Entry 6W09 (electron microscopy, 5.30 A resolution (low resolution: residue-level contacts below are approximate; hydrogen-bond / salt-bridge calls are withheld)); this record covers chains E and Q of the 20 polymer chains in the assembly.

# Chain E
Molecule: E2 glycoprotein
From: Chikungunya virus
UniProtKB: Q88628 (Q88628_CHIKV); residues 1-338 here correspond to UniProt positions 330-667 (UniProt number = residue number + 329)
Amino-acid sequence (338 residues; row label = number of the first residue in the row):
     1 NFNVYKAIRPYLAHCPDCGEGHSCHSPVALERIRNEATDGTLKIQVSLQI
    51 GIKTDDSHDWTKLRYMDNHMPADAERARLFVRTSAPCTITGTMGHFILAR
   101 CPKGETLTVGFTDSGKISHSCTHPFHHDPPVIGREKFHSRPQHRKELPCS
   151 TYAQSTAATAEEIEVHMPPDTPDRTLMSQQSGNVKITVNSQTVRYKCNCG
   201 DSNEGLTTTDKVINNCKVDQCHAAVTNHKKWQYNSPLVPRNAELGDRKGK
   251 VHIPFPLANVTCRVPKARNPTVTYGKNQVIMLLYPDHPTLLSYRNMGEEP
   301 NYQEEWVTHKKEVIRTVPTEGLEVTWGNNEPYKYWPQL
Construct notes: conflict Ser114 (Gly443 in Q88628), Gly115 (Arg444 in Q88628), Arg144 (Gly473 in Q88628), Lys145 (Arg474 in Q88628), Val313 (Ile642 in Q88628), Ile314 (Arg643 in Q88628), Arg315 (Leu644 in Q88628)

# Chain Q
Molecule: E3
From: Chikungunya virus
UniProtKB: Q88628 (Q88628_CHIKV); residues 5-64 here correspond to UniProt positions 266-325 (UniProt number = residue number + 261)
Amino-acid sequence (60 residues; row label = number of the first residue in the row):
     5 PVMCLLANTTFPCSQPPCTPCCYEKEPEKTLRMLEDNVMSPGYYQLLQAS
    55 LTCSPRRQRR

# How chain E and chain Q interact
Contacting residue pairs - 8 pairs, chain E then chain Q:
  Asn1(E) - Thr56(Q)
  Asn1(E) - Cys57(Q)
  Phe2(E) - Thr56(Q)
  Phe2(E) - Cys57(Q)
  Asn3(E) - Cys57(Q)
  Lys248(E) - Leu38(Q)
  Lys248(E) - Glu39(Q)
  Gly249(E) - Leu38(Q)
Interface residues without a listed pair, chain E (6 interface residues in all): Lys229
Interface residues without a listed pair, chain Q (6 interface residues in all): Pro31, Leu55

# In short
Chain E and chain Q each contribute 6 residues to their interface.
Here chain E is E2 glycoprotein and chain Q is E3, both from Chikungunya virus. Entry 6W09 (Human mAbs broadly
protect against infection of arthritiogenic alphaviruses by recognizing conserved elements of the MXR8 ...)
was determined by electron microscopy (same publication as 6W2U, 6VYV and 6W1C).
